PDB entry 4A3B | X-ray diffraction, 3.50 A resolution | chains A and F of the 15 polymer chains in the assembly

Chain A:
Name: DNA-directed RNA polymerase II subunit RPB1
Organism: Saccharomyces cerevisiae
Notes: EC 2.7.7.6
Reference sequence: P04050 (RPB1_YEAST); residues 1-1732 here = UniProt positions 1-1732
Sequence (1732 residues; each row starts with the number of its first residue):
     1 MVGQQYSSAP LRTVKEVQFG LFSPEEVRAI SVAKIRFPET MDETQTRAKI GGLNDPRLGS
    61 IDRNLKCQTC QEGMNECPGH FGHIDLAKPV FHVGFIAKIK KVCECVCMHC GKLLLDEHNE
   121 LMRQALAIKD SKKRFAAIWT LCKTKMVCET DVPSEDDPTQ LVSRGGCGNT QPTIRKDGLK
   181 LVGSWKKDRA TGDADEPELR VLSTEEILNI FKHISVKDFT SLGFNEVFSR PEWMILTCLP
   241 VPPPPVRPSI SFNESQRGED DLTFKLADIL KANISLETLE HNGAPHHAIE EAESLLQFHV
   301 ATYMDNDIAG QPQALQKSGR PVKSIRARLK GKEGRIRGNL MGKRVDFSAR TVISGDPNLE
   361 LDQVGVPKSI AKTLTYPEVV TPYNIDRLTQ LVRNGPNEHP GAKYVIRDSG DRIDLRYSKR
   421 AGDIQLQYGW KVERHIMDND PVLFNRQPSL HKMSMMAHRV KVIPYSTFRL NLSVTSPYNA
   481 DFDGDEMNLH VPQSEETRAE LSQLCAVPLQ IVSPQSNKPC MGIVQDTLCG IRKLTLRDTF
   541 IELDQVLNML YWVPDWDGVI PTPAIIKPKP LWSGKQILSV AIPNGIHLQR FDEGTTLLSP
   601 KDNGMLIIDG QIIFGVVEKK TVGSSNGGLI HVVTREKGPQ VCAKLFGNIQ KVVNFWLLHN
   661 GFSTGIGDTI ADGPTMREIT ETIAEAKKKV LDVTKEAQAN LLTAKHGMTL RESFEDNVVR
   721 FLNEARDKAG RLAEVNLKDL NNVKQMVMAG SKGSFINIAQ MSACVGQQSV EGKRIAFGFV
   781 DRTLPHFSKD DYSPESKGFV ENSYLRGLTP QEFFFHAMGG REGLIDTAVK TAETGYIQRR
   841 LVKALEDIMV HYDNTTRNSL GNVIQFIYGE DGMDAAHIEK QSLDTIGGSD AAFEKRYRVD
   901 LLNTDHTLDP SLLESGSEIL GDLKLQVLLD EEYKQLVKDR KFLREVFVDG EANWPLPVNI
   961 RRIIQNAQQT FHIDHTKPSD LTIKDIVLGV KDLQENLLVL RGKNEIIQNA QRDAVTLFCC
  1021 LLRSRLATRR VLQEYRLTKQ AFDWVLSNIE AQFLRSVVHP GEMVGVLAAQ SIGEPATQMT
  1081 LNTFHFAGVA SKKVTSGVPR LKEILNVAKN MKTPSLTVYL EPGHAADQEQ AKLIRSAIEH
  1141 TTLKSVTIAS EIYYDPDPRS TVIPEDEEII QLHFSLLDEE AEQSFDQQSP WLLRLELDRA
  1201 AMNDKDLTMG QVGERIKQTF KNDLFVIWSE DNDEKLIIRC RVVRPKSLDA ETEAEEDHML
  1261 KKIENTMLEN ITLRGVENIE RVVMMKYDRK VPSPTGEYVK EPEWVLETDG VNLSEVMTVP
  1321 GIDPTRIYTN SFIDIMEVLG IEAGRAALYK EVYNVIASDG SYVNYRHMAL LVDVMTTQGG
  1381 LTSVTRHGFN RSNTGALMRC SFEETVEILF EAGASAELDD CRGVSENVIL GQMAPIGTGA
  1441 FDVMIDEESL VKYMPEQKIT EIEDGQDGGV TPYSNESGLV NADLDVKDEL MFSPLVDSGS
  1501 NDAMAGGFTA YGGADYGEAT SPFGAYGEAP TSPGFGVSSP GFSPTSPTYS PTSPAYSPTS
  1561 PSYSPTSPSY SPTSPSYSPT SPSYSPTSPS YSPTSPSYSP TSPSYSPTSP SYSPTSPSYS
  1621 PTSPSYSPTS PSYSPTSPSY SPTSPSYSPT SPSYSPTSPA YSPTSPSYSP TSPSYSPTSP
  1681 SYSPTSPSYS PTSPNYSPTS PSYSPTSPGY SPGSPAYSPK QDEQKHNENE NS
Disordered / not traced: 1-2, 1081-1091, 1177-1186, 1244-1253, 1456-1732
UniProt features mapped onto this chain:
  - region: P248 to D260 (Lid loop), N306 to K323 (Rudder loop), P810 to E822 (Bridging helix)
  - binding site (Zn(2+)): C67, C70, C77, H80, C107, C110, C148, C167
  - binding site (Mg(2+)): D481, D483, D485
  - modified residue: T1471 (Phosphothreonine)
  - cross-link (Glycyl lysine isopeptide (Lys-Gly)): K695 (interchain with G-Cter in ubiquitin), K1246 (interchain with G-Cter in ubiquitin), K1350 (interchain with G-Cter in ubiquitin)
  - natural variant: S1653 to P1659 (deletion: In strain: A364A)
  - mutagenesis: K1246 (K1246R: Impairs ubiquitination during transcription stress)
Bound ions: Zn2+ site 1: C67, C70, C77, H80; Zn2+ site 2: C107, C110, C148, C167; Mg2+: D481, D483, D485 (shared with 1 residue of chain P)
Reported in the primary citation:
  - mutagenesis - Q1078N, Q1078S: abolished growth (citing earlier work)

Chain F:
Name: DNA-directed RNA polymerases I, II, and III subunit rpabc 2
Organism: Saccharomyces cerevisiae
Reference sequence: P20435 (RPAB2_YEAST); residue numbers follow UniProt; this construct covers 1-155
Sequence (155 residues; each row starts with the number of its first residue):
     1 MSDYEEAFND GNENFEDFDV EHFSDEETYE EKPQFKDGET TDANGKTIVT GGNGPEDFQQ
    61 HEQIRRKTLK EKAIPKDQRA TTPYMTKYER ARILGTRALQ ISMNAPVFVD LEGETDPLRI
   121 AMKELAEKKI PLVIRRYLPD GSFEDWSVEE LIVDL
Disordered / not traced: 1-71
UniProt features mapped onto this chain:
  - region: L111 to L132 (Leucine-zipper)
  - modified residue: S24 (Phosphoserine)

How chain A and chain F interact:
Contacting residue pairs - 79 pairs, chain A then chain F:
  V379(A) - S102(F)
  V380(A) - N104(F)  hydrogen bond (backbone-side chain)
  T381(A) - N104(F)
  P382(A) - N104(F)
  Y383(A) - V107(F)
  Y383(A) - L111(F)  hydrophobic
  Y383(A) - T115(F)
  S494(A) - L99(F)
  E495(A) - A98(F)
  E495(A) - L99(F)
  E495(A) - D116(F)
  E495(A) - P117(F)
  E495(A) - L118(F)
  E496(A) - G95(F)
  E496(A) - T96(F)
  A499(A) - A91(F)
  A499(A) - G95(F)
  A499(A) - L118(F)  hydrophobic
  Q503(A) - R90(F)  hydrogen bond
  Q503(A) - A91(F)
  L504(A) - K87(F)
  L504(A) - Y88(F)  hydrophobic
  L504(A) - A91(F)  hydrophobic
  H851(A) - P139(F)
  Y852(A) - T81(F)
  Y852(A) - T86(F)
  Y852(A) - E89(F)  hydrogen bond
  Y852(A) - R136(F)
  Y852(A) - Y137(F)
  Y852(A) - L138(F)
  D853(A) - P139(F)
  R857(A) - P139(F)
  D874(A) - K87(F)  salt bridge
  R1001(A) - A80(F)
  R1001(A) - T82(F)
  R1001(A) - P83(F)
  L1054(A) - Y84(F)
  R1055(A) - D154(F)  salt bridge
  H1059(A) - T86(F)
  H1059(A) - K87(F)  hydrogen bond (side chain-backbone)
  H1059(A) - Y88(F)
  H1059(A) - L155(F)
  G1061(A) - Y88(F)
  E1062(A) - K87(F)  salt bridge
  E1062(A) - Y88(F)  hydrogen bond
  M1433(A) - R92(F)
  G1437(A) - Y88(F)
  T1438(A) - Y88(F)
  T1438(A) - R92(F)  hydrogen bond (backbone-side chain)
  F1441(A) - Y88(F)
  F1441(A) - E89(F)
  F1441(A) - R92(F)  hydrogen bond (backbone-side chain)
  F1441(A) - I134(F)  hydrophobic
  F1441(A) - R135(F)
  D1442(A) - V133(F)
  D1442(A) - I134(F)
  D1442(A) - R135(F)  hydrogen bond (backbone-backbone)
  D1442(A) - Y137(F)  hydrogen bond
  V1443(A) - R92(F)
  V1443(A) - L132(F)  hydrophobic
  V1443(A) - V133(F)
  M1444(A) - L132(F)
  M1444(A) - V133(F)  hydrogen bond (backbone-backbone)
  M1444(A) - R135(F)
  M1444(A) - D145(F)
  I1445(A) - P131(F)
  I1445(A) - L132(F)  hydrophobic
  D1446(A) - P131(F)  hydrogen bond (backbone-backbone)
  D1446(A) - V133(F)
  S1449(A) - P131(F)  hydrogen bond (side chain-backbone)
  L1450(A) - F108(F)  hydrophobic
  L1450(A) - P131(F)  hydrophobic
  K1452(A) - E149(F)  salt bridge
  Y1453(A) - F108(F)
  Y1453(A) - K128(F)
  Y1453(A) - K129(F)
  Y1453(A) - I130(F)
  Y1453(A) - P131(F)
  Y1453(A) - E149(F)  hydrogen bond
Interface residues without a listed pair, chain A (44 interface residues in all): Y428, G429, S502, G1002, A1051, P1060, R1422, G1439, A1440
Interface residues without a listed pair, chain F (44 interface residues in all): L94, I101, I120

Overview:
Chain A and chain F each contribute 44 residues to their interface, with 13 hydrogen bonds and 4 salt bridges.
Among the polar pairs are D874(A)-K87(F), R1055(A)-D154(F) and E1062(A)-K87(F). From UniProt: 8 Zn2+-binding
residues, 3 Mg2+-binding residues and one mutagenesis site on chain A. From the paper: Q1078N and Q1078S of
chain A abolish growth.
Here chain A is DNA-directed RNA polymerase II subunit RPB1 and chain F is DNA-directed RNA polymerases I, II,
and III subunit rpabc 2, both from Saccharomyces cerevisiae. Entry 4A3B (RNA Polymerase II initial
transcribing complex with a 4nt DNA-RNA hybrid) was determined by X-ray diffraction, deposited together with
4A3C, 4A3D, 4A3E, 4A3F, 4A3G, 4A3I and 4 further entries.
